Entry 6P18 (electron microscopy, 3.50 A resolution); this record covers chains 1 and P of the 11 polymer chains in the assembly.

== Chain 1 ==
Molecule: DNA (67-MER) fragment carrying phage-21 pR' promoter and pause element, nontemplate strand
Sequence (67 nucleotides; numbered 1 to 67; the number before each row is that of its first residue):
     1 TGACATCATT GAGCAAATGA GCAACACTAT TCGCATATAA TGGGGTTAGT GACTCTTAAG
    61 TTGCAAC
Not modelled in the structure: 1-5, 62-67

== Chain P ==
Name: Q protein
Organism: Phage 21
UniProtKB: Q9XJQ6 (Q9XJQ6_9CAUD); the construct has insertions or renumbered stretches relative to UniProt, so the offset changes along the chain: 2-23 = UniProt 2-23; 25-162 = UniProt 24-161
Chain sequence (162 residues; each row starts with the number of its first residue):
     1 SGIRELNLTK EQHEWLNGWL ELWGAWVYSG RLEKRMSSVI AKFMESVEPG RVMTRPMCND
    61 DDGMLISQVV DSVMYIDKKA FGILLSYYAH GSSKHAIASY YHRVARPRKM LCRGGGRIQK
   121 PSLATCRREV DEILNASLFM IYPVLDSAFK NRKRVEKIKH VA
Not modelled in the structure: 1-5, 151-162
Sequence notes: expression tag (1); insertion (24); conflict Trp26 (His25 in Q9XJQ6), Val27 (Gly26 in Q9XJQ6), Tyr28 (Leu27 in Q9XJQ6), Val47 (Ile46 in Q9XJQ6)

== How chain 1 and chain P interact ==
Residue-residue contacts (19):
  DA16(1) - Cys112(P)  base contact
  DA17(1) - Cys112(P)  base contact
  DT18(1) - Arg108(P)  salt bridge to the phosphate
  DT18(1) - Met110(P)  sugar contact
  DT18(1) - Leu111(P)  sugar contact
  DT18(1) - Arg113(P)  base contact
  DT18(1) - Thr125(P)  hydrogen bond to the phosphate
  DT18(1) - Arg128(P)  base contact
  DG19(1) - Met110(P)  phosphate contact
  DG19(1) - Arg113(P)  sugar contact
  DG19(1) - Gln119(P)  hydrogen bond to the phosphate
  DG19(1) - Pro121(P)  phosphate contact
  DG19(1) - Ser122(P)  hydrogen bond to the phosphate
  DG19(1) - Ala124(P)  base contact
  DG19(1) - Thr125(P)  phosphate contact
  DG19(1) - Arg128(P)  hydrogen bond to the base
  DA20(1) - Ser122(P)  phosphate contact
  DA20(1) - Ala124(P)  base contact
  DA20(1) - Arg128(P)  base contact
Also at the interface, not in a pair above, chain 1 (6 interface residues in all): DG21
Also at the interface, not in a pair above, chain P (13 interface residues in all): Lys120, Arg127

== Summary ==
6 residues of chain 1 face 13 of chain P across their interface; the contacts include 4 hydrogen bonds and 1
salt bridge. Polar pairs include DG19(1)-Arg128(P), DT18(1)-Thr125(P) and DG19(1)-Gln119(P).
Here chain 1 is DNA (67-MER) fragment carrying phage-21 pR' promoter and pause element, nontemplate strand and
chain P is Q protein (Phage 21). Entry 6P18 (Q21 transcription antitermination complex: loading complex) was
determined by electron microscopy, deposited together with 6P19, 6P1A, 6P1B and 6P1C.
